8AA3 - chains B and I of the 4 polymer chains in the assembly; structure by electron microscopy, 2.70 A resolution.

# Chain B
Molecule: SusD homolog
Source organism: Bacteroides thetaiotaomicron VPI-5482
UniProtKB: Q8A6W4 (Q8A6W4_BACTN); residues -17 to 552 here correspond to UniProt positions 1-570 (UniProt number = residue number + 18)
Sequence (570 residues; row label = number of the first residue in the row; numbers below 1 keep their minus sign (Met-17 is residue -17)):
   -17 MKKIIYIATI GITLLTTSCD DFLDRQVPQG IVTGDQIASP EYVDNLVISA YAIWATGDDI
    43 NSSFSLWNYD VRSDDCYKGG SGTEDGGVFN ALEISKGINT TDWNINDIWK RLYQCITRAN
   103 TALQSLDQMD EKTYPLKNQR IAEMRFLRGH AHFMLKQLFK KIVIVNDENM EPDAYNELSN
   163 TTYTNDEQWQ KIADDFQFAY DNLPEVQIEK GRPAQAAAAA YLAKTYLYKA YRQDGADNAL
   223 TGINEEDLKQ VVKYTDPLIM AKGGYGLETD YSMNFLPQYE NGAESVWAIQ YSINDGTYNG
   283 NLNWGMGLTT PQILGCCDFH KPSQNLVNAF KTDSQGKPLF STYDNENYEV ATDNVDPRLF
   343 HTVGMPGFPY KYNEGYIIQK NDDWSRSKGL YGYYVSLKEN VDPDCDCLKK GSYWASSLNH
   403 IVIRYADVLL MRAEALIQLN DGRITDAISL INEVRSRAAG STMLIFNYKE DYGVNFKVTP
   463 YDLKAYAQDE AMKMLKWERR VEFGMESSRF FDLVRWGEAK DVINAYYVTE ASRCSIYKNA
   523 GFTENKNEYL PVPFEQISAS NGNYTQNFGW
Disordered / not traced: -17 to 1
Cystine bridges: Cys387-Cys389
Bound ions: Mg2+: Glu262, Tyr273, Ser399, Asn401
Ligand contacts: beta-D-fructofuranose (FRU): Asp41, Ile42, Asn43, Asp67, Gly68, Trp85, Asp89, Leu290, Cys298, Phe301, Arg368, Tyr395

# Chain I
Molecule: SusC homolog
Source organism: Bacteroides thetaiotaomicron VPI-5482
UniProtKB: Q8A6W3 (Q8A6W3_BACTN); residues -24 to 1016 here correspond to UniProt positions 1-1041 (UniProt number = residue number + 25)
Sequence (1041 residues; numbered -24 to 1016; the number before each row is that of its first residue; numbers below 1 keep their minus sign (Met-24 is residue -24)):
   -24 MPGIMKNKKL LCSVCFLFAF MSALWGQNIT VKGNVTSKTD GQPIIGASVV ETTATTNGTI
    36 TDFDGNFTLS VPVNSTLKIT YIGYKPVTVK AAAIVNVLLE EDTQMVDEVV VTGYTTQRKA
    96 DLTGAVSVVK VDEIQKQGEN NPVKALQGRV PGMNITADGN PSGSATVRIR GIGTLNNNDP
   156 LYIIDGVPTK AGMHELNGND IESIQVLKDA ASASIYGSRA ANGVIIITTK QGKKGQIKIN
   216 FDASVSASMY QSKMNVLNTE QYGRAMWQAY VNDGENPNGN ALGYAYNWGY NADGNPVLYG
   276 MTLSKYLDSK NTMPVADTDW FDEITRTGVI QQYNLSVSNG SEKGSSFFSL GYYKNLGVIK
   336 DTDFDRFSAR MNSDYKLIDD ILTIGQHFTL NRTSEVQAPG GIIETALDIP SAIPVYASDG
   396 SWGGPVGGWP DRRNPRAVLE YNKDNRYTYW RMFGDAYVNL TPFKGFNLRS TFGLDYANKQ
   456 ARYFTYPYQE GTQTNNGKSA VEAKQEHWTK WMWNAIATYQ LEVGKHRGDV MIGMELNRED
   516 DSHFSGYKED FSILTPDYMW PDAGSGTAQA YGAGEGYSLV SFFGKMNYSY ADRYLLSLTL
   576 RRDGSSRFGK NHRYATFPSV SLGWRITQEN FMKELTWLDD LKLRASWGQT GNQEISNLAR
   636 YTIYAPNYGT TDSFGGQSYG TAYDITGSNG GGVLPSGFKR NQIGNDNIKW ETTTQTNVGI
   696 DFSLFKQSLY GSLEYYYKKA TDILTEMAGV GVLGEGGSRW INSGAMKNQG FEFNLGYRNK
   756 TAFGLTYDLN GNISTYRNEI LELPETVAAN GKFGGNGVKS VVGHTYGAQV GYIADGIFKS
   816 QDEVDNHATQ EGAAVGRIRY RDIDHNGVID ERDQNWIYDP TPSFSYGLNI YLEYKNFDLT
   876 MFWQGVQGVD IISDVKKKSD FWSASNVGFL NKGTRLLNAW SPTNPNSDIP ALTRSDTNNE
   936 QRVSTYFVEN GSFLKLRNIQ LGYTVPAVIS KKMRMDRLRF YCSAQNLLTI KSKNFTGEDP
   996 ENPNFSYPIP VNITFGLNIG F
Disordered / not traced: -24 to 92
Bound ions: Mg2+: Asp837, Asp839, Asn841, Val843, Asp848
Ligand contacts:
  - beta-D-fructofuranose (FRU), molecule 1: Ala166, Gly167, His169, Glu170, Gln372, Tyr422, Tyr424, Lys454, Lys479, Glu481, Trp483
  - beta-D-fructofuranose (FRU), molecule 2: Gly376, Glu379, Thr380, Asp383, Asp406, Arg407, Phe649, Gln652, Asn901, Val902

# Interface between chain B and chain I
Contacting residue pairs (14; chain B residue first):
  Val9(B) - Asp532(I)
  Pro10(B) - Asp532(I)
  Gln11(B) - Asp532(I)  hydrogen bond
  Gln11(B) - Trp535(I)
  Gly12(B) - Asp532(I)  hydrogen bond (backbone-backbone)
  Gly12(B) - Tyr533(I)
  Gly12(B) - Trp535(I)
  Gly12(B) - Ala538(I)
  Ile13(B) - Tyr533(I)
  Val14(B) - Ile528(I)  hydrophobic
  Val14(B) - Tyr533(I)  hydrophobic
  Tyr24(B) - Ser527(I)
  Tyr24(B) - Ile528(I)
  Asn276(B) - Gly666(I)
Interface residues without a listed pair, chain B (9 interface residues in all): Gln18
Interface residues without a listed pair, chain I (9 interface residues in all): Pro531, Gly667

# Summary
Chain B and chain I each contribute 9 residues to their interface; the contacts include 2 hydrogen bonds.
Polar pairs include Gln11(B)-Asp532(I) and Gly12(B)-Asp532(I). Bound to chain B: beta-D-fructofuranose.
Ligands of chain I: beta-D-fructofuranose. The Mg2+ site is built by Glu262(B), Tyr273(B), Ser399(B) and
Asn401(B).
Chain B is SusD homolog and chain I is SusC homolog, both from Bacteroides thetaiotaomicron VPI-5482; the
structure, Core SusCD transporter units from the inactive levan utilisome in the presence of levan
fructo-oligosaccharides DP ..., was determined by electron microscopy, deposited together with 8A9Y, 8AA0,
8AA1 and 8AA2.
